7QV7 - chains B and N of the 16 polymer chains in the assembly; structure by electron microscopy, 3.40 A resolution.

== Chain B (and N) ==
Name: Hydrogen dependent carbon dioxide reductase subunit HycB4
Organism: Thermoanaerobacter kivui
Notes: EC 1.-.-.-; chain N of this document is another copy of the same molecule, construct and numbering; everything in this record applies to it too
UniProtKB: A0A097ATK6 (A0A097ATK6_THEKI); numbering as in UniProt (aligned over 1-210)
Amino-acid sequence (210 residues; row label = number of the first residue in the row):
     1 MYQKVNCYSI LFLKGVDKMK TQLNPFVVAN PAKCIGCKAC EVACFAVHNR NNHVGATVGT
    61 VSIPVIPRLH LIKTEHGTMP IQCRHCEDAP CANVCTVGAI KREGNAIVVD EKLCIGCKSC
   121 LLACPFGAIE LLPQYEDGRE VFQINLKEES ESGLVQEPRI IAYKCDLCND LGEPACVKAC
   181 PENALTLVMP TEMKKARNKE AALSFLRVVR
Not modelled in the structure: 1-20, 148-153, 210
Metal / ion sites: 4Fe-4S cluster Fe site 1: C34, C37, C40, C180; 4Fe-4S cluster Fe site 2: C44, H48, C165, C168, C176; 4Fe-4S cluster Fe site 3: C83, C86, C91, C124; 4Fe-4S cluster Fe site 4: C95, C114, C117, C120
Residues lining bound ligands:
  - 4Fe-4S cluster (SF4), molecule 1: K33, C34, I35, G36, C37, K38, A39, C40, L71, P80, A179, C180, P181, E182, A184, L185
  - 4Fe-4S cluster (SF4), molecule 2: C44, V47, H48, R68, L69, C165, D166, L167, C168, P174, A175, C176
  - 4Fe-4S cluster (SF4), molecule 3: C83, R84, H85, C86, A89, P90, C91, I107, C124, P125, F126, I129, K164
  - 4Fe-4S cluster (SF4), molecule 4: C95, V97, A99, I100, V109, L113, C114, I115, G116, C117, S119, C120, A162

== Interface between chain B and chain N ==
Pairs across the interface (48):
  V28(B) - F205(N)  hydrophobic
  P31(B) - L206(N)  hydrophobic
  I72(B) - N198(N)
  I72(B) - A202(N)  hydrophobic
  T74(B) - K199(N)
  T74(B) - L206(N)
  H76(B) - L206(N)
  M79(B) - F205(N)  hydrophobic
  I81(B) - N198(N)
  T96(B) - F126(N)
  C114(B) - D88(N)
  I115(B) - C86(N)
  I115(B) - D88(N)  hydrogen bond (backbone-backbone)
  I115(B) - F126(N)  hydrophobic
  G116(B) - E87(N)
  K118(B) - N24(N)
  K118(B) - F26(N)
  K118(B) - R84(N)
  K118(B) - H85(N)  hydrogen bond (side chain-backbone)
  K118(B) - C86(N)
  K118(B) - E87(N)
  K118(B) - P190(N)
  L121(B) - P190(N)  hydrophobic
  L121(B) - M193(N)
  L121(B) - R197(N)  hydrogen bond (backbone-side chain)
  L122(B) - F26(N)  hydrophobic
  L122(B) - M193(N)  hydrophobic
  L122(B) - R197(N)
  C124(B) - R197(N)  hydrogen bond (backbone-side chain)
  P125(B) - R197(N)
  F126(B) - N198(N)  hydrogen bond (backbone-side chain)
  F126(B) - A201(N)  hydrophobic
  G127(B) - K194(N)
  G127(B) - N198(N)
  I129(B) - K194(N)
  E130(B) - K194(N)
  L131(B) - L23(N)  hydrophobic
  I144(B) - N93(N)
  N145(B) - A92(N)
  N145(B) - C95(N)
  L146(B) - E87(N)
  L146(B) - A92(N)  hydrophobic
  K147(B) - R102(N)
  K147(B) - E103(N)
  L154(B) - K101(N)
  E157(B) - T21(N)
  R159(B) - D88(N)  salt bridge
  I160(B) - E87(N)
Also at the interface, not in a pair above, chain B (34 interface residues in all): H70, K73, E75, C117, S119
Also at the interface, not in a pair above, chain N (30 interface residues in all): V28, A89, P90, L203

== Summary ==
The interface between chain B and chain N involves 34 residues on one side and 30 on the other; the contacts
include 5 hydrogen bonds and 1 salt bridge. Polar pairs include R159(B)-D88(N), K118(B)-H85(N) and
L121(B)-R197(N). Chain B binds 4 copies of 4Fe-4S cluster.
Both chains are Hydrogen dependent carbon dioxide reductase subunit HycB4 (Thermoanaerobacter kivui). Entry
7QV7 (Cryo-EM structure of Hydrogen-dependent CO2 reductase) was determined by electron microscopy.
